4U8U - chains I and J of the 45 polymer chains in the assembly; structure by X-ray diffraction, 3.20 A resolution.

# Chain I
Name: Globin a chain
Source organism: Glossoscolex paulistus
Sequence (150 residues; numbered 1 to 150; the number before each row is that of its first residue):
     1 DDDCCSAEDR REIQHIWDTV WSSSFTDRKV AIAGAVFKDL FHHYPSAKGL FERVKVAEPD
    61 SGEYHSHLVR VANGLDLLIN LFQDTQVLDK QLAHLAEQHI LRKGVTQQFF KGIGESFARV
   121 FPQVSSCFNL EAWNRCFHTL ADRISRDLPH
Not modelled in the structure: 1-2
Cystine bridges: C5-C136
Ion coordination: heme Fe near H99 (its only coordinating residue here)
Ligand contacts:
  - cyanide ion (CYN): F37, F51, H67, V71, H99
  - heme (HEM): A47, L50, F51, R53, V54, H67, R70, V71, G74, L75, L78, L95, Q98, H99, R102, V105, F109, F110, I113, F117, F137, I144

# Chain J
Name: Globin b Chain
Source organism: Glossoscolex paulistus
Sequence (142 residues; each row starts with the number of its first residue):
     1 SECDVLTRLK VKAQWRRAYS HGHNREDFAQ AIWRALFAQV PDSRTLFKRV HGHDTTSPEF
    61 QAHALRVLAG FDIAISTLDQ PDALKAELDH LEKQHEGRHI PDNYFDAFKT ALLHVLPAQL
   121 GRCWDKDAWS ACFDHIAHGI KG
Cystine bridges: C3-C132
Ion coordination: heme Fe: H95 (together with cyanide ion)
Ligand contacts:
  - cyanide ion (CYN): W33, F47, H63, V67, H95
  - heme (HEM): S43, L46, F47, R49, V50, H63, R66, V67, G70, F71, L91, Q94, H95, R98, I100, Y104, F105, F108, F133, I136, I140

# How chain I and chain J interact
Residue-residue contacts (20; chain I residue first):
  R28(I) - L9(J)  hydrogen bond (side chain-backbone)
  R28(I) - A13(J)
  A31(I) - L9(J)  hydrophobic
  I32(I) - L9(J)  hydrophobic
  A35(I) - L6(J)  hydrophobic
  V120(I) - L6(J)  hydrophobic
  P122(I) - K10(J)  hydrogen bond (backbone-side chain)
  Q123(I) - D4(J)
  Q123(I) - L6(J)
  Q123(I) - T7(J)
  Q123(I) - K10(J)
  V124(I) - L6(J)  hydrophobic
  V124(I) - K10(J)
  S125(I) - K10(J)
  S126(I) - K10(J)
  S126(I) - Q14(J)  hydrogen bond
  S126(I) - C123(J)
  S126(I) - W124(J)
  S126(I) - D125(J)
  C127(I) - C123(J)  disulfide
Cross-chain cystine bridges: C127(I)-C123(J)

# Overview
Chain I and chain J form an interface of 11 and 10 residues respectively, with 1 disulfide bond and 3 hydrogen
bonds. Among the polar pairs are R28(I)-L9(J), P122(I)-K10(J) and S126(I)-Q14(J). Ligands of chain I: heme and
cyanide ion.
Here chain I is Globin a chain and chain J is Globin b Chain, both from Glossoscolex paulistus. Entry 4U8U
(The Crystallographic structure of the giant hemoglobin from Glossoscolex paulistus at 3.2 A resolution) was
determined by X-ray diffraction together with 4WCH from the same study.
